1A1B - chains A and C of the 4 polymer chains in the assembly; structure by X-ray diffraction, 2.20 A resolution.

== Chain A ==
Molecule: C-src tyrosine kinase
From: Homo sapiens
Notes: EC 2.7.1.112; fragment: sh2 domain
UniProt: P12931 (SRC_HUMAN); residues 144-249 here correspond to UniProt positions 143-248 (UniProt number = residue number - 1)
Amino-acid sequence (107 residues; numbered 143 to 249; the number before each row is that of its first residue):
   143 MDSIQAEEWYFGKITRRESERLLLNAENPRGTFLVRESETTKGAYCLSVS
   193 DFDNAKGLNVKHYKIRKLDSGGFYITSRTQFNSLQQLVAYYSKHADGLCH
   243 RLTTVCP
Not modelled in the structure: 143-144

== Chain C ==
Molecule: Ace-phosphotyr-glu-(n, N-dipentyl amine)
Amino-acid sequence (4 residues; numbered 100 to 103; the number before each row is that of its first residue):
   100 XYEX
Modified positions: ACE (acetyl group) at position 100; Tyr101 (o-phosphotyrosine; PTR); DIP (dipentylamine) at position 103

== Chain A / chain C interface ==
Contacting residue pairs (16; chain A residue first):
  Arg158(A) - ACE_100(C)  hydrogen bond (side chain-backbone)
  Arg158(A) - Tyr101(C)
  Arg178(A) - Tyr101(C)
  Ser180(A) - Tyr101(C)
  Glu181(A) - Tyr101(C)
  Thr182(A) - Tyr101(C)
  Cys188(A) - Tyr101(C)
  Lys203(A) - Glu102(C)
  His204(A) - ACE_100(C)
  His204(A) - Tyr101(C)
  His204(A) - Glu102(C)  hydrogen bond (backbone-backbone)
  Tyr205(A) - Tyr101(C)
  Tyr205(A) - Glu102(C)
  Lys206(A) - Tyr101(C)
  Thr218(A) - DIP_103(C)
  Gly239(A) - DIP_103(C)
Other interface residues (no listed pair), chain A (14 interface residues in all): Glu179, Ile217

== In short ==
14 residues of chain A and 4 residues of chain C are in contact; the contacts include 2 hydrogen bonds. Polar
contacts include Arg158(A)-ACE_100(C) and His204(A)-Glu102(C).
Chain A is C-src tyrosine kinase (Homo sapiens) and chain C is Ace-phosphotyr-glu-(n, N-dipentyl amine); the
structure, C-src (SH2 domain) complexed with ace-phosphotyr-glu-(n,n-dipentyl amine), was determined by X-ray
diffraction together with 1A07, 1A08, 1A09, 1A1A, 1A1C and 1A1E from the same study.
